1P3L - chains J and F of the 10 polymer chains in the assembly; structure by X-ray diffraction, 2.40 A resolution.

== Chain J ==
Molecule: Palindromic 146bp Human Alpha-Satellite DNA fragment
Organism: Homo sapiens
Sequence (146 nucleotides; each row starts with the number of its first residue):
   147 ATCAATATCC ACCTGCAGAT TCTACCAAAA GTGTATTTGG AAACTGCTCC ATCAAAAGGC
   207 ATGTTCAGCG GAATTCCGCT GAACATGCCT TTTGATGGAG CAGTTTCCAA ATACACTTTT
   267 GGTAGAATCT GCAGGTGGAT ATTGAT

== Chain F ==
Protein: Histone H4
Organism: Xenopus laevis
UniProt: P62799 (H4_XENLA); residues 201-302 here correspond to UniProt positions 1-102 (UniProt number = residue number - 200)
Amino-acid sequence (102 residues; numbered 201 to 302; the number before each row is that of its first residue):
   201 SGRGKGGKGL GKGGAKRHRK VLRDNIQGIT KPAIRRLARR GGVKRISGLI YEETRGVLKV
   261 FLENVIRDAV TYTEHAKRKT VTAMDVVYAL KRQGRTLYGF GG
Not modelled in the structure: 201-219

== How chain J and chain F interact ==
Residue-residue contacts (5):
  DA207(J) with Thr-230(F), phosphate contact; Pro-232(F), phosphate contact; Arg-236(F), salt bridge to the phosphate
  DT208(J) with Thr-230(F), phosphate contact; Pro-232(F), phosphate contact
Interface residues without a listed pair, chain J (6 interface residues in all): DA187, DC196, DC215, DG216
Interface residues without a listed pair, chain F (7 interface residues in all): Lys-231, Arg-245, Lys-277, Thr-280

== Summary ==
6 residues of chain J face 7 of chain F across their interface; the contacts include 1 salt bridge. Its one
salt-bridged contact is DA207(J)/Arg-236(F).
Here chain J is Palindromic 146bp Human Alpha-Satellite DNA fragment (Homo sapiens) and chain F is Histone H4
(Xenopus laevis). Entry 1P3L (Crystallographic Studies of Nucleosome Core Particles containing Histone 'Sin'
Mutants) was determined by X-ray diffraction, deposited together with 1P34, 1P3A, 1P3B, 1P3F, 1P3G, 1P3I and 4
further entries.
